Entry 5UWH (X-ray diffraction, 2.26 A resolution); this record covers chains A and B of the 4 polymer chains in the assembly.

== Chain A ==
Molecule: GTP-binding nuclear protein Ran
From: Homo sapiens
UniProt: P62826 (RAN_HUMAN); residue numbers follow UniProt; this construct covers 1-216
Sequence (237 residues; each row starts with the number of its first residue; numbers below 1 keep their minus sign (Met-20 is residue -20)):
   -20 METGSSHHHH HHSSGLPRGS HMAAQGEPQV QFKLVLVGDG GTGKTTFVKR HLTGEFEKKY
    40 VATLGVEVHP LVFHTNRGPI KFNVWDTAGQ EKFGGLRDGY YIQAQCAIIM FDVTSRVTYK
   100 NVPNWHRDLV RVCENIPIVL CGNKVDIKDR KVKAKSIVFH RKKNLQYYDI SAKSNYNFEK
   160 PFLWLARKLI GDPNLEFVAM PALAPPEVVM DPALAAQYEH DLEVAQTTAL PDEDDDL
Disordered / not traced: -20 to 8, 188-192
Construct notes: expression tag (-20 to 0)
Bound ions: Mg2+: Thr24, Thr42 (together with GMP-PNP)
Ligand contacts: GMP-PNP (GNP; phosphoaminophosphonic acid-guanylate ester): Asp18, Gly19, Gly20, Thr21, Gly22, Lys23, Thr24, Thr25, Phe35, Glu36, Lys37, Lys38, Tyr39, Val40, Ala41, Thr42, Thr66, Ala67, Gly68, Gln69, Asn122, Lys123, Asp125, Ile126, Ser150, Ala151, Lys152

== Chain B ==
Molecule: Ran-specific GTPase-activating protein 1
From: Saccharomyces cerevisiae
UniProt: P41920 (YRB1_YEAST); numbering as in UniProt (aligned over 62-201)
Sequence (143 residues; numbered 59 to 201; the number before each row is that of its first residue):
    59 GGSDIHFEPV VHLEKVDVKT MEEDEEVLYK VRAKLFRFDA DAKEWKERGT GDCKFLKNKK
   119 TNKVRILMRR DKTLKICANH IIAPEYTLKP NVGSDRSWVY ACTADIAEGE AEAFTFAIRF
   179 GSKENADKFK EEFEKAQEIN KKA
Disordered / not traced: 59-63, 69-77, 199-201
Construct notes: expression tag (59-61)

== Chain A / chain B interface ==
Residue-residue contacts (86):
  Arg29(A) with Glu105(B), salt bridge
  Thr32(A) with Glu105(B); Arg106(B); Arg128(B), hydrogen bond (backbone-side chain)
  Gly33(A) with Glu105(B); Arg106(B); Arg128(B)
  Glu34(A) with Lys104(B), salt bridge; Glu105(B), hydrogen bond (backbone-backbone)
  Leu50(A) with Lys133(B)
  Val51(A) with Lys133(B), hydrogen bond (backbone-side chain)
  Phe52(A) with Lys133(B)
  Phe157(A) with Thr131(B)
  Glu158(A) with Lys130(B)
  Val177(A) with Leu132(B)
  Ala178(A) with Arg127(B); Leu132(B)
  Met179(A) with Thr78(B); Arg127(B), hydrogen bond (backbone-side chain); Lys133(B); Ile134(B), hydrogen bond (side chain-backbone)
  Pro180(A) with Thr78(B); Met79(B), hydrophobic; Ile134(B)
  Ala181(A) with Thr78(B), hydrogen bond (backbone-backbone); Met79(B); Arg123(B), hydrogen bond (backbone-side chain); Leu125(B), hydrophobic; Arg127(B); Ile134(B), hydrophobic
  Leu182(A) with Met79(B), hydrophobic; Arg123(B), hydrogen bond (backbone-side chain); Asn137(B), hydrogen bond (backbone-side chain); Ile164(B)
  Ala183(A) with Ile164(B)
  Pro184(A) with Arg123(B); Asn137(B); His138(B); Ile139(B), hydrophobic; Ile164(B), hydrophobic
  Pro185(A) with Ile139(B); Ile164(B)
  Glu186(A) with Lys121(B), salt bridge; Ile139(B)
  Val187(A) with Ala162(B), hydrophobic
  Tyr197(A) with Thr161(B); Ala171(B)
  Leu201(A) with Val157(B), hydrophobic
  Val203(A) with Phe96(B), hydrophobic
  Ala204(A) with Trp103(B), hydrogen bond (backbone-side chain); Asn149(B), hydrogen bond (backbone-side chain); Thr173(B)
  Gln205(A) with Lys147(B); Pro148(B); Asn149(B), hydrogen bond (backbone-side chain); Val150(B), hydrogen bond (backbone-backbone)
  Thr206(A) with Val150(B)
  Thr207(A) with Phe96(B); Trp103(B), hydrogen bond (backbone-side chain); Asn149(B), hydrogen bond (backbone-side chain)
  Ala208(A) with Trp103(B); Asn149(B); Val150(B)
  Leu209(A) with Trp103(B), hydrophobic; Asn149(B), hydrogen bond (backbone-side chain); Ser155(B); Ala175(B), hydrophobic; Arg177(B)
  Pro210(A) with Phe94(B), hydrophobic; Trp103(B); Arg177(B), hydrogen bond (backbone-side chain)
  Asp211(A) with Arg177(B), hydrogen bond (backbone-side chain)
  Glu212(A) with Gly151(B); Ser152(B), hydrogen bond; Arg154(B), salt bridge; Arg177(B), salt bridge
  Asp214(A) with Arg154(B), hydrogen bond (backbone-side chain)
  Asp215(A) with Arg154(B), hydrogen bond (backbone-side chain); Gly179(B)
  Leu216(A) with Arg90(B); Lys92(B); Thr108(B); Arg154(B); Arg177(B), hydrogen bond (backbone-side chain); Phe178(B); Gly179(B)
Also at the interface, not in a pair above, chain A (41 interface residues in all): His30, Leu31, Phe35, Phe176, Asp200, Asp213
Also at the interface, not in a pair above, chain B (53 interface residues in all): Ala91, Arg95, Lys101, Asp129, Ala141, Pro142, Tyr158, Ala159, Ala165, Glu166, Ala169

== In short ==
Chain A and chain B form an interface of 41 and 53 residues respectively; the contacts include 22 hydrogen
bonds and 5 salt bridges. Polar contacts include Arg29(A)-Glu105(B), Glu34(A)-Lys104(B) and
Glu186(A)-Lys121(B). Ligands of chain A: GMP-PNP. The Mg2+ site is built by Thr24(A) and Thr42(A).
Chain A is GTP-binding nuclear protein Ran (Homo sapiens) and chain B is Ran-specific GTPase-activating
protein 1 (Saccharomyces cerevisiae); the structure, Crystal Structure of Paxillin NES Peptide in complex with
CRM1-Ran-RanBP1, was determined by X-ray diffraction together with 5UWI, 5UWJ, 5UWO, 5UWP, 5UWQ, 5UWR and 4
further entries from the same study.
